9CD1 - chain A; structure by X-ray diffraction, 2.00 A resolution.

== Chain A ==
Molecule: UDP-2,3-diacylglucosamine hydrolase
Source organism: Klebsiella pneumoniae
Notes: EC 3.6.1.54
Reference sequence: A0A1S0WIC1 (A0A1S0WIC1_KLEPN); numbering as in UniProt (aligned over 1-240)
Amino-acid sequence (259 residues; row label = number of the first residue in the row):
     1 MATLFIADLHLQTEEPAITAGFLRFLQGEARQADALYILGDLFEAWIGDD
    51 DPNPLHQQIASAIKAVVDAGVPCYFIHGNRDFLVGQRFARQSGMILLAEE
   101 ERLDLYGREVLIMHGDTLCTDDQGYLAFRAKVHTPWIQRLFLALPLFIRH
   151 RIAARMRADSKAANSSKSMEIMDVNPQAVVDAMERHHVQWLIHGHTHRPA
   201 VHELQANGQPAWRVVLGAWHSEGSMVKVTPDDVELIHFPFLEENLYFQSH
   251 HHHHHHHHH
Not modelled in the structure: 1, 161-170, 248-249, 253-259
Sequence notes: expression tag (241-259)
Ion coordination: Mn2+ site 1: Asp8, His10, Asp41, His197; Mn2+ site 2: Asp41, Asn79, His114, His195
Residues lining bound ligands: A1AVW (N-(4-{4-[6-chloro-4-(trifluoromethyl)pyridin-2-yl]piperazine-1-sulfonyl}phenyl)-2-[(methanesulfonyl)(methyl)amino]benzamide): Glu44, Ala45, Trp46, Ile47, Asn79, Arg80, Phe82, Leu83, Tyr125, Phe128, Val132, Ile137, Gln138, Phe141, Ile152, Ala153, Met156, Arg157, Ser160, His195

== Overview ==
Chain A binds compound A1AVW. Asp8, His10, Asp41 and His197 form the Mn2+ site 1. Asp41, Asn79, His114 and
His195 coordinate Mn2+ site 2.
Chain A is UDP-2,3-diacylglucosamine hydrolase (Klebsiella pneumoniae); the structure, Crystal structure of
the Klebsiella pneumoniae LpxH / JH-LPH-107 complex, was determined by X-ray diffraction (same publication as
9CCX, 9CCY, 9CCZ and 9CD0).
